Entry 7ORI (electron microscopy, 3.90 A resolution); this record covers chains H and A of the 4 polymer chains in the assembly.

# Chain H
Molecule: 17-nt RNA strand
Sequence (17 nucleotides; each row starts with the number of its first residue):
     1 ACGAGUGUCGUACCAAG
Not modelled in the structure: 12-17

# Chain A
Molecule: La Crosse virus polymerase
From: La Crosse orthobunyavirus
Notes: EC 2.7.7.48
Reference sequence: A5HC98 (L_BUNLC); numbering as in UniProt; present here: 1-1028, 1042-2263
Chain sequence (2276 residues; row label = number of the first residue in the row; note: 13 numbers in that range are skipped by the numbering (no residue carries them; nothing is unmodelled there); a row labelled like 1028A-1028Z holds insertion residues (1028A, then the next letters in order)):
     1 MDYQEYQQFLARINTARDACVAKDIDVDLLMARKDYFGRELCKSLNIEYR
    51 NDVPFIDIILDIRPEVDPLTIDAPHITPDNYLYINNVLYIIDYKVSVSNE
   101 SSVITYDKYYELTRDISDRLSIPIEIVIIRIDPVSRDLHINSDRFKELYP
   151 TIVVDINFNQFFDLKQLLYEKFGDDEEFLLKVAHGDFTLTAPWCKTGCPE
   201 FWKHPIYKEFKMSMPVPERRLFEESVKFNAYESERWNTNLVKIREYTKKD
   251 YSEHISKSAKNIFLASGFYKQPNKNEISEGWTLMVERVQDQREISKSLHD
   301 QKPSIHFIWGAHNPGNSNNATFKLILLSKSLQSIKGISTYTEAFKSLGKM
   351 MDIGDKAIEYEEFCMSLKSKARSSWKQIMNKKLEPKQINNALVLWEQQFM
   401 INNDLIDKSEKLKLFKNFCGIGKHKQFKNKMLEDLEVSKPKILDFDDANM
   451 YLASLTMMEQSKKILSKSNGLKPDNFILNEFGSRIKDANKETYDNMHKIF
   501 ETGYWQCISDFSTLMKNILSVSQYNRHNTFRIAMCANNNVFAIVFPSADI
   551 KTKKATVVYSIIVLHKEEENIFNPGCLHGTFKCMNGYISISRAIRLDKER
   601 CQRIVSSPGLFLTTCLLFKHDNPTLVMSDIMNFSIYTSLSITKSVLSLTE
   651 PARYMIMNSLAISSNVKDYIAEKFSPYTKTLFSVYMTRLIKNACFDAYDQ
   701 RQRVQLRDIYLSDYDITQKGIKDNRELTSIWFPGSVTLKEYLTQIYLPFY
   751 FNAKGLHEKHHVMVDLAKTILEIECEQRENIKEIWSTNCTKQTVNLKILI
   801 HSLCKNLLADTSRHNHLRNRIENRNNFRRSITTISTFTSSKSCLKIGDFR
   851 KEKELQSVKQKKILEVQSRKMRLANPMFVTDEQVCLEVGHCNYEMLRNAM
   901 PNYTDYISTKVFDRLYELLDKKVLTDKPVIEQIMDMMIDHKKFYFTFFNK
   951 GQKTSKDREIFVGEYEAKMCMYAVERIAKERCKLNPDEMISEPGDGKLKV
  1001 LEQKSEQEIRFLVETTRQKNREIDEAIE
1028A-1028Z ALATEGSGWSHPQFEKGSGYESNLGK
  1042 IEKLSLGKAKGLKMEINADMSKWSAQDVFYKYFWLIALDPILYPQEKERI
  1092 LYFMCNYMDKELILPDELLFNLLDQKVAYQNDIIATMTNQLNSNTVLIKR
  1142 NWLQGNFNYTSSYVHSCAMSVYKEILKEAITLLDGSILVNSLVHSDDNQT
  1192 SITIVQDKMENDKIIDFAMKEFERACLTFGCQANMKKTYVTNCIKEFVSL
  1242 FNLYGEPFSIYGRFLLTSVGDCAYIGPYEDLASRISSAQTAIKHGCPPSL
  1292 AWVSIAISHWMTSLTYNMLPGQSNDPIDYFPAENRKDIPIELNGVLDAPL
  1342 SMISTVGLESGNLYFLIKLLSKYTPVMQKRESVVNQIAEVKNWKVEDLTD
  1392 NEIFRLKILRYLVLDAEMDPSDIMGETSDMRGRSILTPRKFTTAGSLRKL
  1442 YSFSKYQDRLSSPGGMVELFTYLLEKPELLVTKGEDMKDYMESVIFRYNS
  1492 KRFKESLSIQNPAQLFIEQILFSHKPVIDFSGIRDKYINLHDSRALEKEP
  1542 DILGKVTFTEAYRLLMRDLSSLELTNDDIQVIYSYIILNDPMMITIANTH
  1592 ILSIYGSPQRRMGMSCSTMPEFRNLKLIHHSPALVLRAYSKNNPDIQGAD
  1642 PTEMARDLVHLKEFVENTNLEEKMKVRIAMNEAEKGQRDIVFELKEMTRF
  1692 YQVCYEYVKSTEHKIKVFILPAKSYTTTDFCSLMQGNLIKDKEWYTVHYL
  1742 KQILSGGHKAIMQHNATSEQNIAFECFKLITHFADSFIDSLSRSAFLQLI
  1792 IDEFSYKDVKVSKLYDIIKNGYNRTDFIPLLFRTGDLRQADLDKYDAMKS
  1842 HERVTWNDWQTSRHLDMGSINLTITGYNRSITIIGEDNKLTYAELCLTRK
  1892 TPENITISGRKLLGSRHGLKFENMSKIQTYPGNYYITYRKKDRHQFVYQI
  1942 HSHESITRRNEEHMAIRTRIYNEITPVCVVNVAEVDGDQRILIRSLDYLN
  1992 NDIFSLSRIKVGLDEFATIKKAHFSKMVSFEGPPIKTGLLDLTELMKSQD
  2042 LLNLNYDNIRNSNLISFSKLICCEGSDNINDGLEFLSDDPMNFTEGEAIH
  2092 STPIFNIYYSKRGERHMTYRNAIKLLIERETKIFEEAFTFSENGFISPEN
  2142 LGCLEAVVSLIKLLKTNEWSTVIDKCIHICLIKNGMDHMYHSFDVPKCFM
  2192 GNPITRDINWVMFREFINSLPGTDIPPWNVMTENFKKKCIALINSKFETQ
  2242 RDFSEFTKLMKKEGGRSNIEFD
Not modelled in the structure: 425-436, 549-554, 855-892, 1028A-1028Z, 1531-1543, 1841-1981, 2191-2198, 2239-2263
Sequence notes: engineered mutation Lys-34 (His in A5HC98); insertion (1028G-1028S)
Metal / ion sites: Mg2+: Asp-1060, Asp-1188; Zn2+: Cys-2064, His-2169, Asp-2178, His-2182
Ligand contacts: pyrophosphate (POP): Arg-958, Met-1061, Ser-1062, Lys-1063, Trp-1064, Gln-1145, Asp-1187, Asn-1225, Lys-1228
UniProt features mapped onto this chain:
  - binding site (Mn(2+)): Asp-52, Asp-79, Asp-92, Tyr-93
  - binding site (Mg(2+)): Asp-1188
  - binding site (Zn(2+)): Cys-2064, His-2169, Asp-2178, His-2182
  - mutagenesis: Asp-52 (D52A: Complete loss of nuclease activity), Asp-79 (D79A: Complete loss of nuclease activity), Asp-92 (D92A: Complete loss of nuclease activity), Lys-94 (K94A: Complete loss of nuclease activity)
From the paper describing this entry:
  - mutagenesis - H34K: abolished catalytic activity (citing earlier work)
  - mutagenesis - M989A: decreased catalytic activity on 25-mer product
  - mutagenesis - I990A: increased catalytic activity on 25-mer
  - mutagenesis - S991A (13.8-fold): increased catalytic activity on replication products
  - mutagenesis - M989A, S991A: unchanged catalytic activity

# Chain H / chain A interface
Residue-residue contacts - 52 pairs, chain H then chain A:
  A1(H) / Phe-418(A)  sugar contact
  A1(H) / Cys-419(A)  base contact
  A1(H) / Gly-420(A)  base contact
  A1(H) / Arg-592(A)  phosphate contact
  A1(H) / Ala-593(A)  hydrogen bond to the sugar
  A1(H) / Arg-595(A)  hydrogen bond to the base
  C2(H) / Lys-302(A)  salt bridge to the phosphate
  C2(H) / Pro-303(A)  phosphate contact
  C2(H) / His-306(A)  phosphate contact
  C2(H) / Arg-592(A)  salt bridge to the phosphate
  C2(H) / Ala-593(A)  sugar contact
  C2(H) / Arg-595(A)  hydrogen bond to the sugar
  G3(H) / Lys-302(A)  salt bridge to the phosphate
  G3(H) / His-306(A)  salt bridge to the phosphate
  G3(H) / Arg-600(A)  hydrogen bond to the phosphate
  G3(H) / Thr-642(A)  phosphate contact
  A4(H) / Arg-600(A)  salt bridge to the phosphate
  A4(H) / Thr-642(A)  phosphate contact
  A4(H) / Lys-643(A)  hydrogen bond to the phosphate
  A4(H) / Glu-758(A)  sugar contact
  A4(H) / His-761(A)  hydrogen bond to the sugar
  G5(H) / Val-437(A)  base contact
  G5(H) / Ser-438(A)  base contact
  G5(H) / Lys-439(A)  hydrogen bond to the base
  G5(H) / Pro-440(A)  base contact
  G5(H) / Lys-643(A)  salt bridge to the phosphate
  G5(H) / Tyr-677(A)  hydrogen bond to the base
  G5(H) / Lys-679(A)  hydrogen bond to the base
  G5(H) / His-761(A)  hydrogen bond to the sugar
  U6(H) / Gln-291(A)  hydrogen bond to the base
  U6(H) / Arg-292(A)  salt bridge to the phosphate
  U6(H) / Ser-438(A)  sugar contact
  U6(H) / Lys-439(A)  sugar contact
  U6(H) / Pro-440(A)  sugar contact
  U6(H) / Tyr-677(A)  phosphate contact
  G7(H) / Val-764(A)  sugar contact
  G7(H) / Lys-768(A)  hydrogen bond to the base
  G7(H) / Leu-1113(A)  base contact
  G7(H) / Gln-1116(A)  hydrogen bond to the base
  G7(H) / Tyr-1120(A)  stacking on the base
  G7(H) / Asp-1123(A)  hydrogen bond to the base
  U8(H) / His-761(A)  salt bridge to the phosphate
  U8(H) / Asp-1115(A)  sugar contact
  U8(H) / Gln-1116(A)  hydrogen bond to the base
  U8(H) / Val-1118(A)  hydrogen bond to the base
  U8(H) / Ala-1119(A)  base contact
  U8(H) / Tyr-1120(A)  base contact
  C9(H) / His-760(A)  sugar contact
  G10(H) / Arg-595(A)  base contact
  U11(H) / Gly-420(A)  base contact
  U11(H) / Ile-421(A)  sugar contact
  U11(H) / Arg-595(A)  hydrogen bond to the sugar
Interface residues without a listed pair, chain A (44 interface residues in all): Asp-290, Gln-301, Asn-417, Gly-422, Lys-423, Lys-441, Ile-594, Ile-641, Leu-756, Lys-1117, Ile-1124

# Overview
11 residues of chain H face 44 of chain A across their interface; the contacts include 17 hydrogen bonds, 8
salt bridges and 1 aromatic stacking contact. Among the polar pairs are A1(H)/Arg-595(A), G5(H)/Lys-439(A) and
G5(H)/Tyr-677(A). From the paper: H34K of chain A abolishes catalytic activity; M989A of chain A reduces
catalytic activity on 25-mer product; 4 substitutions were tested in all.
Here chain H is a 17-nt RNA strand and chain A is La Crosse virus polymerase (La Crosse orthobunyavirus).
Entry 7ORI (La Crosse virus polymerase at replication late-elongation stage) was determined by electron
microscopy (same publication as 7ORJ, 7ORK, 7ORL, 7ORM and 7ORO).
